PDB entry 3PD1 | X-ray diffraction, 1.62 A resolution | chains A and B

== Chain A ==
Molecule: Caspase-3
Source organism: Homo sapiens
Notes: EC 3.4.22.56
UniProt: P42574 (CASP3_HUMAN); residues 29-277 here = UniProt positions 29-277
Sequence (250 residues; row label = number of the first residue in the row):
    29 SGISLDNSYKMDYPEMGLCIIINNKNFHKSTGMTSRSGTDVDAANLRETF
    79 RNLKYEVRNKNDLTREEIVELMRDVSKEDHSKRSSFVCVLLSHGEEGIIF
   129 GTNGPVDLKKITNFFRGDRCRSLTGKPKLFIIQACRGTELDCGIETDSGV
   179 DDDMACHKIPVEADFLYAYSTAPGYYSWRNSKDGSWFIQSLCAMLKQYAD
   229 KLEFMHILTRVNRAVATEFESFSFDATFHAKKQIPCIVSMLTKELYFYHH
Unresolved in the structure: 29, 174-184
Differences from the reference sequence: engineered mutation Ala-242 (Lys in P42574); expression tag (278)
UniProt features mapped onto this chain:
  - active site: His-121, Cys-163
  - modified residue: Cys-163 (S-nitrosocysteine), Arg-207 (Microbial infection: ADP-riboxanated arginine)
  - mutagenesis: Asp-175 (D175A: In P3-D3A mutant; abolished cleavage and activation, leading to prevent thiol protease activity; when associated with A-9 and A-28), Arg-207 (R207A: Abolished ADP-riboxanation by C.violaceum CopC)
Reported in the primary citation:
  - mutagenesis - K242A (60-fold), K242A/E246A (100-fold): decreased catalytic activity
  - mutagenesis - K242A (7.5 kcal mol-1): decreased stability
  - conformationally variable residues (order/disorder transition): Ser-176 to His-185, Glu-246
  - contacts within the chain: Trp-214/Ser-218 (hydrogen bond), Ser-218/Glu-246 (water-mediated contact)
  - self-association interface (contacts with another copy of this molecule); pairs are residue here / residue on that copy: Lys-186/Cys-170 (hydrogen bond), Lys-186/Ala-258 (hydrogen bond), Lys-186/Ile-172 (backbone contact)
  - mutagenesis - K242A/E246A: abolished catalytic activity on tetrapeptide substrate
  - mutagenesis - K242A/E246A: unchanged stability
  - catalytic residues: His-121, Cys-163 (citing earlier work)
  - post-translational modification sites: Asp-175 (citing earlier work)

== Chain B ==
Molecule: Inhibitor Ac-DEVD-CMK
Sequence (6 residues; row label = number of the first residue in the row):
     1 XDEVDX
Modified / non-standard residues: ACE (acetyl group) at position 1; 0QE (chloromethane) at position 6

== How chain A and chain B interact ==
Residue-residue contacts - 27 pairs, chain A then chain B:
  Arg-64(A) with Asp-5(B), salt bridge
  Ser-120(A) with Asp-5(B)
  His-121(A) with Asp-5(B), hydrogen bond (side chain-backbone); 0QE_6(B)
  Gly-122(A) with Asp-5(B), hydrogen bond (backbone-backbone)
  Gln-161(A) with Asp-5(B), hydrogen bond
  Cys-163(A) with Asp-5(B), hydrogen bond (side chain-backbone); 0QE_6(B)
  Tyr-204(A) with Val-4(B), hydrophobic
  Ser-205(A) with Glu-3(B); Val-4(B); Asp-5(B), hydrogen bond (backbone-backbone)
  Trp-206(A) with Asp-2(B); Glu-3(B); Val-4(B), hydrophobic
  Arg-207(A) with ACE_1(B); Asp-2(B); Glu-3(B), salt bridge; Val-4(B), hydrogen bond (side chain-backbone); Asp-5(B), salt bridge
  Asn-208(A) with ACE_1(B); Asp-2(B), hydrogen bond
  Ser-209(A) with ACE_1(B), hydrogen bond (backbone-backbone)
  Trp-214(A) with Asp-2(B)
  Glu-248(A) with Asp-2(B)
  Ser-249(A) with Asp-2(B)
  Phe-250(A) with Asp-2(B), hydrogen bond (backbone-side chain)
Also at the interface, not in a pair above, chain A (20 interface residues in all): Ser-63, Ser-65, Ala-162, Phe-256

== Overview ==
Chain A and chain B form an interface of 20 and 6 residues respectively; the contacts include 9 hydrogen bonds
and 3 salt bridges. Among the polar pairs are Arg-64(A)/Asp-5(B), Arg-207(A)/Glu-3(B) and Arg-207(A)/Asp-5(B).
From the paper: catalytic residues His-121(A) and Cys-163(A); K242A and K242A/E246A of chain A reduce
catalytic activity.
Here chain A is Caspase-3 (Homo sapiens) and chain B is Inhibitor Ac-DEVD-CMK. Entry 3PD1 (Caspase-3 K242A)
was determined by X-ray diffraction, deposited together with 3PCX and 3PD0.
